8IV8 - chains D and C of the 5 polymer chains in the assembly; structure by electron microscopy, 3.92 A resolution.

== Chain D ==
Protein: light chain of 1C4
From: Mus musculus
Amino-acid sequence (107 residues; each row starts with the number of its first residue):
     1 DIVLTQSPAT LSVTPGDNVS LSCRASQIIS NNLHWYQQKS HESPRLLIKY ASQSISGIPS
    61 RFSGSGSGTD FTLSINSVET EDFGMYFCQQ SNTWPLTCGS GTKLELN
Disulfide bonds: Cys23-Cys88

== Chain C ==
Protein: heavy chain of 1C4
From: Mus musculus
Amino-acid sequence (119 residues; row label = number of the first residue in the row):
     1 QIQLVQSGPE LKKPGETVKI SCKASGYTFT DYGLNWVKQA PGKGLKWMGW INTYSGEPTY
    61 NDEFRGRFAF SLETSTITAY LKINNLKNED TATYFCARGG NWDWYFDVWG AGTTVTVSS
Disulfide bonds: Cys22-Cys96

== How chain D and chain C interact ==
Residue-residue contacts - 23 pairs, chain D then chain C:
  His34(D) with Trp104(C); Tyr105(C)
  Tyr36(D) with Tyr105(C); Phe106(C), hydrogen bond (side chain-backbone)
  Gln38(D) with Gln39(C), hydrogen bond; Phe95(C)
  Ser43(D) with Gly110(C), hydrogen bond (side chain-backbone)
  Pro44(D) with Trp109(C)
  Leu46(D) with Tyr105(C), hydrophobic; Phe106(C)
  Lys49(D) with Tyr105(C)
  Tyr50(D) with Asp103(C), hydrogen bond; Tyr105(C)
  Phe87(D) with Leu45(C), hydrophobic
  Gln89(D) with Phe106(C)
  Ser91(D) with Asp103(C), hydrogen bond (side chain-backbone); Trp104(C), hydrogen bond (side chain-backbone)
  Pro95(D) with Trp47(C), hydrophobic; Asn61(C)
  Leu96(D) with Trp47(C); Trp104(C)
  Cys98(D) with Leu45(C), hydrophobic
  Ser100(D) with Gly44(C)
Other interface residues (no listed pair), chain D (18 interface residues in all): Glu42, Ile55, Gly99
Other interface residues (no listed pair), chain C (15 interface residues in all): Lys43, Asp62, Asp107

== Overview ==
The interface between chain D and chain C involves 18 residues on one side and 15 on the other; the contacts
include 6 hydrogen bonds. Polar contacts include Tyr36(D)-Phe106(C), Gln38(D)-Gln39(C) and Ser43(D)-Gly110(C).
Here chain D is light chain of 1C4 and chain C is heavy chain of 1C4, both from Mus musculus. Entry 8IV8
(Cryo-EM structure of SARS-CoV-2 spike protein in complex with double nAbs 3E2 and 1C4 (local refinement)) was
determined by electron microscopy together with 8IV4 and 8IV5 from the same study.
